PDB entry 1N8R | X-ray diffraction, 3.00 A resolution | chains A and 2 of the 30 polymer chains in the assembly

# Chain A
Molecule: 23S ribosomal RNA
Organism: Haloarcula marismortui
Sequence (2922 nucleotides; each row starts with the number of its first residue):
     2 UUGGCUACUA UGCCAGCUGG UGGAUUGCUC GGCUCAGGCG CUGAUGAAGG ACGUGCCAAG
    62 CUGCGAUAAG CCAUGGGGAG CCGCACGGAG GCGAAGAACC AUGGAUUUCC GAAUGAGAAU
   122 CUCUCUAACA AUUGCUUCGC GCAAUGAGGA ACCCCGAGAA CUGAAACAUC UCAGUAUCGG
   182 GAGGAACAGA AAACGCAAUG UGAUGUCGUU AGUAACCGCG AGUGAACGCG AUACAGCCCA
   242 AACCGAAGCC CUCACGGGCA AUGUGGUGUC AGGGCUACCU CUCAUCAGCC GACCGUCUCG
   302 ACGAAGUCUC UUGGAACAGA GCGUGAUACA GGGUGACAAC CCCGUACUCG AGACCAGUAC
   362 GACGUGCGGU AGUGCCAGAG UAGCGGGGGU UGGAUAUCCC UCGCGAAUAA CGCAGGCAUC
   422 GACUGCGAAG GCUAAACACA ACCUGAGACC GAUAGUGAAC AAGUAGUGUG AACGAACGCU
   482 GCAAAGUACC CUCAGAAGGG AGGCGAAAUA GAGCAUGAAA UCAGUUGGCG AUCGAGCGAC
   542 AGGGCAUACA AGGUCCCUCG ACGAAUGACC GACGCGCGAG CGUCCAGUAA GACUCACGGG
   602 AAGCCGAUGU UCUGUCGUAC GUUUUGAAAA ACGAGCCAGG GAGUGUGUCU GCAUGGCAAG
   662 UCUAACCGGA GUAUCCGGGG AGGCACAGGG AAACCGACAU GGCCGCAGGG CUUUGCCCGA
   722 GGGCCGCCGU CUUCAAGGGC GGGGAGCCAU GUGGACACGA CCCGAAUCCG GACGAUCUAC
   782 GCAUGGACAA GAUGAAGCGU GCCGAAAGGC ACGUGGAAGU CUGUUAGAGU UGGUGUCCUA
   842 CAAUACCCUC UCGUGAUCUA UGUGUAGGGG UGAAAGGCCC AUCGAGUCCG GCAACAGCUG
   902 GUUCCAAUCG AAACAUGUCG AAGCAUGACC UCCGCCGAGG UAGUCUGUGA GGUAGAGCGA
   962 CCGAUUGGUG UGUCCGCCUC CGAGAGGAGU CGGCACACCU GUCAAACUCC AAACUUACAG
  1022 ACGCCGUUUG ACGCGGGGAU UCCGGUGCGC GGGGUAAGCC UGUGUACCAG GAGGGGAACA
  1082 ACCCAGAGAU AGGUUAAGGU CCCCAAGUGU GGAUUAAGUG UAAUCCUCUG AAGGUGGUCU
  1142 CGAGCCCUAG ACAGCCGGGA GGUGAGCUUA GAAGCAGCUA CCCUCUAAGA AAAGCGUAAC
  1202 AGCUUACCGG CCGAGGUUUG AGGCGCCCAA AAUGAUCGGG ACUCAAAUCC ACCACCGAGA
  1262 CCUGUCCGUA CCACUCAUAC UGGUAAUCGA GUAGAUUGGC GCUCUAAUUG GAUGGAAGUA
  1322 GGGGUGAAAA CUCCUAUGGA CCGAUUAGUG ACGAAAAUCC UGGCCAUAGU AGCAGCGAUA
  1382 GUCGGGUGAG AACCCCGACG GCCUAAUGGA UAAGGGUUCC UCAGCACUGC UGAUCAGCUG
  1442 AGGGUUAGCC GGUCCUAAGU CAUACCGCAA CUCGACUAUG ACGAAAUGGG AAACGGGUUA
  1502 AUAUUCCCGU GCCACUAUGC AGUGAAAGUU GACGCCCUGG GGUCGAUCAC GCUGGGCAUU
  1562 CGCCCAGUCG AACCGUCCAA CUCCGUGGAA GCCGUAAUGG CAGGAAGCGG ACGAACGGCG
  1622 GCAUAGGGAA ACGUGAUUCA ACCUGGGGCC CAUGAAAAGA CGAGCAUAGU GUCCGUACCG
  1682 AGAACCGACA CAGGUGUCCA UGGCGGCGAA AGCCAAGGCC UGUCGGGAGC AACCAACGUU
  1742 AGGGAAUUCG GCAAGUUAGU CCCGUACCUU CGGAAGAAGG GAUGCCUGCU CCGGAACGGA
  1802 GCAGGUCGCA GUGACUCGGA AGCUCGGACU GUCUAGUAAC AACAUAGGUG ACCGCAAAUC
  1862 CGCAAGGACU CGUACGGUCA CUGAAUCCUG CCCAGUGCAG GUAUCUGAAC ACCUCGUACA
  1922 AGAGGACGAA GGACCUGUCA ACGGCGGGGG UAACUAUGAC CCUCUUAAGG UAGCGUAGUA
  1982 CCUUGCCGCA UCAGUAGCGG CUUGCAUGAA UGGAUUAACC AGAGCUUCAC UGUCCCAACG
  2042 UUGGGCCCGG UGAACUGUAC AUUCCAGUGC GGAGUCUGGA GACACCCAGG GGGAAGCGAA
  2102 GACCCUAUGG AGCUUUACUG CAGGCUGUCG CUGAGACGUG GUCGCCGAUG UGCAGCAUAG
  2162 GUAGGAGACA CUACACAGGU ACCCGCGCUA GCGGGCCACC GAGUCAACAG UGAAAUACUA
  2222 CCCGUCGGUG ACUGCGACUC UCACUCCGGG AGGAGGACAC CGAUAGCCGG GCAGUUUGAC
  2282 UGGGGCGGUA CGCGCUCGAA AAGAUAUCGA GCGCGCCCUA UGGCUAUCUC AGCCGGGACA
  2342 GAGACCCGGC GAAGAGUGCA AGAGCAAAAG AUAGCUUGAC AGUGUUCUUC CCAACGAGGA
  2402 ACGCUGACGC GAAAGCGUGG UCUAGCGAAC CAAUUAGCCU GCUUGAUGCG GGCAAUUGAU
  2462 GACAGAAAAG CUACCCUAGG GAUAACAGAG UCGUCACUCG CAAGAGCACA UAUCGACCGA
  2522 GUGGCUUGCU ACCUCGAUGU CGGUUCCCUC CAUCCUGCCC GUGCAGAAGC GGGCAAGGGU
  2582 GAGGUUGUUC GCCUAUUAAA GGAGGUCGUG AGCUGGGUUU AGACCGUCGU GAGACAGGUC
  2642 GGCUGCUAUC UACUGGGUGU GUAAUGGUGU CUGACAAGAA CGACCGUAUA GUACGAGAGG
  2702 AACUACGGUU GGUGGCCACU GGUGUACCGG UUGUUCGAGA GAGCACGUGC CGGGUAGCCA
  2762 CGCCACACGG GGUAAGAGCU GAACGCAUCU AAGCUCGAAA CCCACUUGGA AAAGAGACAC
  2822 CGCCGAGGUC CCGCGUACAA GACGCGGUCG AUAGACUCGG GGUGUGCGCG UCGAGGUAAC
  2882 GAGACGUUAA GCCCACGAGC ACUAACAGAC CAAAGCCAUC AU
Not modelled in the structure: 2-9, 126-127, 715, 971-998, 1560, 1952-1963, 2137-2236, 2339-2343, 2665-2666, 2915-2923
Bound ions: Mg2+ site 1 near G28 (its only coordinating residue here); Na+ site 1: C40, G41; Na+ site 2: G56, A59, G61; Na+ site 3 near U108 (its only coordinating residue here); Mg2+ site 2 near U115 (its only coordinating residue here); Na+ site 4: C141, G142; Na+ site 5 near U146 (its only coordinating residue here); Mg2+ site 3: C162, U2276; K+: C162, U163, U172; Mg2+ site 4: A165, A167, C168; Na+ site 6: A165, A166, A167; Mg2+ site 5: A166, G219; 62 more Na+ sites not listed; 97 more Mg2+ sites not listed
Ligand contacts: virginiamycin m1 (VIR): G2102, A2103, C2104, A2474, A2486, C2487, A2538, U2539, G2540, U2620

# Chain 2
Name: 50S ribosomal protein L37e
Organism: Haloarcula marismortui
UniProt: P32410 (RL37_HALMA); residues 1-56 here = UniProt positions 1-56
Sequence (56 residues; numbered 1 to 56; the number before each row is that of its first residue):
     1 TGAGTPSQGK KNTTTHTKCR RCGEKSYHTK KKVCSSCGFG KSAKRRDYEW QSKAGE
Bound ions: Cd2+: Cys19, Cys22, Cys34, Cys37

# Interface between chain A and chain 2
Contacting residue pairs - 116 pairs, chain A then chain 2:
  G50(A) with Arg21(2), hydrogen bond to the base
  G51(A) with Cys22(2), sugar contact; Gly23(2), hydrogen bond to the sugar
  C111(A) with Arg20(2), hydrogen bond to the sugar
  G112(A) with Arg20(2), salt bridge to the phosphate; Arg21(2), sugar contact
  A113(A) with Arg21(2), salt bridge to the phosphate; Phe39(2), phosphate contact; Ala43(2), phosphate contact
  A119(A) with Arg20(2), base contact
  A120(A) with Thr17(2), base contact; Lys18(2), hydrogen bond to the sugar; Arg20(2), salt bridge to the phosphate; Tyr27(2), hydrogen bond to the phosphate; Thr29(2), hydrogen bond to the base; Lys32(2), salt bridge to the phosphate
  U121(A) with Lys18(2), base contact; Cys19(2), base contact; Arg20(2), sugar contact; Gly23(2), base contact
  A148(A) with Lys44(2), salt bridge to the phosphate
  G149(A) with Lys44(2), phosphate contact; Arg45(2), hydrogen bond to the phosphate
  A177(A) with Ala54(2), phosphate contact
  U178(A) with Glu49(2), phosphate contact; Trp50(2), phosphate contact; Ala54(2), phosphate contact
  C179(A) with Tyr48(2), phosphate contact; Glu49(2), hydrogen bond to the phosphate
  G182(A) with Lys44(2), salt bridge to the phosphate
  U470(A) with Thr15(2), sugar contact; His16(2), sugar contact; Lys25(2), hydrogen bond to the phosphate
  G471(A) with His16(2), hydrogen bond to the sugar; Lys25(2), salt bridge to the phosphate; Ser26(2), phosphate contact; Ser35(2), hydrogen bond to the sugar
  A472(A) with Ser26(2), hydrogen bond to the phosphate; Ser35(2), sugar contact; Ser36(2), phosphate contact; Arg46(2), hydrogen bond to the sugar; Trp50(2), sugar contact
  A473(A) with Ser36(2), phosphate contact; Arg46(2), salt bridge to the phosphate; Gln51(2), hydrogen bond to the phosphate
  G771(A) with Trp50(2), base contact
  G772(A) with Tyr48(2), sugar contact; Trp50(2), hydrogen bond to the sugar
  A773(A) with Arg46(2), hydrogen bond to the sugar; Tyr48(2), phosphate contact; Trp50(2), sugar contact
  C774(A) with Ser35(2), phosphate contact; Arg46(2), salt bridge to the phosphate
  G775(A) with His16(2), salt bridge to the phosphate; His28(2), salt bridge to the phosphate; Lys31(2), phosphate contact; Ser35(2), phosphate contact
  A776(A) with His28(2), salt bridge to the phosphate; Lys31(2), salt bridge to the phosphate
  U777(A) with Lys11(2), sugar contact; Asn12(2), hydrogen bond to the base; Thr13(2), hydrogen bond to the base; Thr15(2), base contact
  C778(A) with Ser7(2), sugar contact; Lys10(2), phosphate contact; Lys11(2), sugar contact
  U779(A) with Lys10(2), salt bridge to the phosphate
  A843(A) with Thr5(2), sugar contact
  U845(A) with Gly2(2), sugar contact; Gly4(2), phosphate contact; Thr5(2), hydrogen bond to the phosphate; Pro6(2), phosphate contact
  A846(A) with Pro6(2), phosphate contact
  U862(A) with Asn12(2), phosphate contact
  G863(A) with Lys30(2), salt bridge to the phosphate
  U864(A) with Lys30(2), salt bridge to the phosphate
  C881(A) with Lys11(2), hydrogen bond to the base
  A882(A) with Ala3(2), sugar contact; Gly4(2), base contact; Thr5(2), base contact
  C890(A) with Trp50(2), hydrogen bond to the sugar
  G891(A) with Trp50(2), sugar contact; Ser52(2), phosphate contact; Lys53(2), salt bridge to the phosphate; Ala54(2), phosphate contact
  G892(A) with Lys53(2), salt bridge to the phosphate; Ala54(2), hydrogen bond to the phosphate
  C893(A) with Lys53(2), phosphate contact
  A894(A) with Lys53(2), salt bridge to the phosphate
  A1414(A) with Asn12(2), hydrogen bond to the sugar
  G1415(A) with Asn12(2), sugar contact; Thr14(2), hydrogen bond to the phosphate
  U1473(A) with Lys41(2), hydrogen bond to the base; Ser42(2), hydrogen bond to the sugar; Lys44(2), base contact
  C1474(A) with Lys41(2), phosphate contact
  C1687(A) with Gln8(2), hydrogen bond to the sugar; Gly9(2), hydrogen bond to the base; Lys11(2), sugar contact
  G1688(A) with Thr5(2), base contact; Gln8(2), sugar contact
  G1694(A) with Thr5(2), hydrogen bond to the base; Pro6(2), sugar contact; Gly9(2), base contact
  G1695(A) with Pro6(2), hydrogen bond to the sugar; Gly9(2), hydrogen bond to the base; Lys10(2), sugar contact
  U1696(A) with Gly9(2), sugar contact
  A1836(A) with Thr1(2), hydrogen bond to the sugar; Gly2(2), sugar contact; Ala3(2), hydrogen bond to the sugar; Ser7(2), base contact
  G1837(A) with Thr1(2), hydrogen bond to the phosphate; Gly2(2), base contact; Ala3(2), hydrogen bond to the base; Gly4(2), base contact
Also at the interface, not in a pair above, chain A (60 interface residues in all): A49, A52, A114, A152, G181, A844, U883, A1413, A1463
Also at the interface, not in a pair above, chain 2 (49 interface residues in all): Gly40, Glu56

# Summary
60 residues of chain A and 49 residues of chain 2 are in contact, with 35 hydrogen bonds and 19 salt bridges.
Polar contacts include G50(A)-Arg21(2), A120(A)-Thr29(2) and U777(A)-Asn12(2). Ligands of chain A:
virginiamycin m1. C40(A) and G41(A) coordinate Na+ site 1.
Chain A is 23S ribosomal RNA and chain 2 is 50S ribosomal protein L37e, both from Haloarcula marismortui; the
structure, Structure of large ribosomal subunit in complex with virginiamycin M, was determined by X-ray
diffraction (same publication as 1K73, 1KC8 and 1NJI).
